PDB entry 3DKJ | X-ray diffraction, 2.00 A resolution | chains A and B

== Chain A (and B) ==
Name: Nicotinamide phosphoribosyltransferase
Source organism: Homo sapiens
Notes: EC 2.4.2.12; chain B of this document is another copy of the same molecule, construct and numbering; everything in this record applies to it too
Reference sequence: P43490 (NAMPT_HUMAN); residues 1-484 here = UniProt positions 1-484
Chain sequence (484 residues; numbered 1 to 484; the number before each row is that of its first residue):
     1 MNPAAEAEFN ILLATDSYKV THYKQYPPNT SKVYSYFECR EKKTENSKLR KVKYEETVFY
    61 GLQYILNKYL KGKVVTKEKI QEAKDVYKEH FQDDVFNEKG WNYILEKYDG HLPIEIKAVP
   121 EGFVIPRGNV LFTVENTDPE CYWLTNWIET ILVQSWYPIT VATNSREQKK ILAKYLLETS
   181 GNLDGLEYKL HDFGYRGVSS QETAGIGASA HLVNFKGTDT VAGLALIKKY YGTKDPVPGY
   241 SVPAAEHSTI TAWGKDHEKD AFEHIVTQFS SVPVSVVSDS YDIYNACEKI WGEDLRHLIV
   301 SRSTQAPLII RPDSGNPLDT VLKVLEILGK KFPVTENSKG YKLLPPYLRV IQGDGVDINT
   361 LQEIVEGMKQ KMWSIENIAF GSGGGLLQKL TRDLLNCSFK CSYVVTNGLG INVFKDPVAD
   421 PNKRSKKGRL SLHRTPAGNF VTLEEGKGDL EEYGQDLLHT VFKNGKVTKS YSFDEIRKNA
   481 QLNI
Unresolved in the structure: 1-8, 42-53
Ligand contacts:
  - 1-O-pyrophosphono-5-O-phosphono-ribose (PRP; 1-O-pyrophosphono-5-O-phosphono-alpha-D-ribofuranose), molecule 1: Arg40, Glu149, Arg392, Ser398, Lys400, Lys423
  - 1-O-pyrophosphono-5-O-phosphono-ribose (PRP), molecule 2: Arg196, Arg311, Asp313, Gly353, Asp354, Gly355, Ser382, Gly383, Gly384, Gly385
  - benzamide (UNU): Phe193, Arg196, Asp219, Ala244, Ala245, Arg311
What the authors report for this chain:
  - binding site for benzamide: Tyr18, Phe193
  - catalytic residues: His247, Asp279 (by similarity / conservation)

== Chain A / chain B interface ==
Contacting residue pairs (226):
  Phe9(A) with Gln201(B)
  Leu13(A) with Tyr195(B); Val221(B)
  Ala14(A) with Tyr195(B); Gln201(B)
  Thr15(A) with Tyr195(B); Asp219(B); Val221(B)
  Asp16(A) with Tyr195(B); Arg196(B), salt bridge; Asp219(B)
  Ser17(A) with Thr218(B); Asp219(B), hydrogen bond (backbone-backbone); Val221(B); Ser241(B)
  Tyr18(A) with Arg196(B), hydrogen bond; Asp219(B), hydrogen bond (backbone-side chain); Ala244(B); Ala245(B); Glu246(B), hydrogen bond
  Lys19(A) with Arg196(B); Glu246(B), salt bridge
  Thr21(A) with Pro243(B); Ala244(B); Phe269(B)
  His22(A) with Ala244(B), hydrogen bond (side chain-backbone); Ala245(B); Glu246(B), salt bridge; Thr249(B)
  Lys24(A) with His264(B), hydrogen bond (backbone-side chain); Gln268(B); Phe269(B)
  Gln25(A) with Ala244(B), hydrogen bond (side chain-backbone); Ala245(B); Thr249(B), hydrogen bond; Trp253(B), hydrogen bond (backbone-side chain); His264(B); Ile265(B); Phe269(B)
  Tyr26(A) with Glu246(B); Ser248(B), hydrogen bond; Thr249(B); Ala252(B), hydrophobic; Trp253(B); His264(B)
  Pro27(A) with Ala252(B); Trp253(B), hydrophobic
  Pro28(A) with Trp253(B)
  Tyr69(A) with Gln201(B)
  Val86(A) with Leu224(B), hydrophobic
  Tyr87(A) with Val221(B)
  Glu89(A) with Pro236(B); Val237(B); Tyr240(B)
  His90(A) with Thr218(B), hydrogen bond (side chain-backbone); Leu224(B); Gly239(B), hydrogen bond (side chain-backbone); Tyr240(B); Ser241(B), hydrogen bond (backbone-backbone)
  Phe91(A) with Ser241(B); Val242(B)
  Gln92(A) with Tyr240(B)
  Val95(A) with Phe269(B), hydrophobic
  Asn146(A) with Glu246(B), hydrogen bond; Ser248(B), hydrogen bond
  Glu149(A) with Arg196(B), salt bridge; Glu246(B)
  Thr150(A) with Tyr195(B); Arg196(B)
  Ile151(A) with Gln201(B)
  Val153(A) with Arg196(B)
  Gln154(A) with Tyr195(B), hydrogen bond (side chain-backbone); Arg196(B); Val198(B); Ser200(B); Gln201(B), hydrogen bond
  Trp156(A) with Arg196(B), hydrogen bond (side chain-backbone); Gly197(B); Val198(B), hydrogen bond (side chain-backbone); Gln388(B)
  Tyr157(A) with Ser199(B)
  Tyr195(A) with Leu13(B); Ala14(B); Thr15(B); Asp16(B); Thr150(B); Gln154(B), hydrogen bond (backbone-side chain)
  Arg196(A) with Asp16(B), salt bridge; Tyr18(B), hydrogen bond; Lys19(B); Glu149(B), salt bridge; Thr150(B); Val153(B); Gln154(B); Trp156(B), hydrogen bond (backbone-side chain); Arg392(B)
  Gly197(A) with Trp156(B); Arg392(B)
  Val198(A) with Gln154(B); Trp156(B), hydrogen bond (backbone-side chain)
  Ser199(A) with Tyr157(B); Ser199(B), hydrogen bond; Thr203(B), hydrogen bond; Ile206(B)
  Ser200(A) with Gln154(B); Ser200(B), hydrogen bond; Glu202(B); Thr203(B), hydrogen bond; Ile206(B)
  Gln201(A) with Phe9(B); Ala14(B); Tyr69(B); Ile151(B); Gln154(B), hydrogen bond; Glu202(B), hydrogen bond (backbone-side chain)
  Glu202(A) with Ser200(B); Gln201(B); Glu202(B), hydrogen bond (backbone-side chain)
  Thr203(A) with Ser199(B), hydrogen bond; Ser200(B), hydrogen bond; Thr203(B), hydrogen bond
  Ile206(A) with Ser200(B)
  Thr218(A) with Ser17(B); His90(B), hydrogen bond (backbone-side chain)
  Asp219(A) with Thr15(B); Asp16(B); Ser17(B), hydrogen bond (backbone-backbone); Tyr18(B), hydrogen bond (side chain-backbone)
  Val221(A) with Leu13(B); Thr15(B); Ser17(B); Tyr87(B)
  Leu224(A) with Val86(B), hydrophobic; His90(B)
  Pro236(A) with Glu89(B)
  Val237(A) with Glu89(B)
  Gly239(A) with His90(B), hydrogen bond (backbone-side chain)
  Tyr240(A) with Glu89(B); His90(B); Gln92(B)
  Ser241(A) with Ser17(B); His90(B), hydrogen bond (backbone-backbone); Phe91(B)
  Val242(A) with Phe91(B)
  Pro243(A) with Thr21(B)
  Ala244(A) with Tyr18(B); Thr21(B); His22(B), hydrogen bond (backbone-side chain); Gln25(B)
  Ala245(A) with Tyr18(B); His22(B); Gln25(B)
  Glu246(A) with Tyr18(B), hydrogen bond; Lys19(B), salt bridge; His22(B), salt bridge; Tyr26(B); Asn146(B), hydrogen bond; Glu149(B)
  His247(A) with Lys415(B)
  Ser248(A) with Tyr26(B), hydrogen bond; Asn146(B), hydrogen bond; Cys401(B)
  Thr249(A) with His22(B); Gln25(B), hydrogen bond; Tyr26(B)
  Thr251(A) with Val413(B); Phe414(B)
  Ala252(A) with Tyr26(B), hydrophobic; Pro27(B); Val404(B); Val413(B), hydrophobic
  Trp253(A) with Gln25(B), hydrogen bond (side chain-backbone); Tyr26(B); Pro27(B); Pro28(B)
  Gly254(A) with Ile411(B)
  Lys255(A) with Phe414(B)
  His264(A) with Lys24(B), hydrogen bond (side chain-backbone); Gln25(B)
  Ile265(A) with Gln25(B)
  Gln268(A) with Lys24(B), hydrogen bond (side chain-backbone)
  Phe269(A) with Thr21(B); Lys24(B); Gln25(B); Val95(B), hydrophobic
  Asp279(A) with Pro417(B)
  Ser280(A) with Lys415(B); Asp416(B), hydrogen bond (backbone-backbone); Pro417(B)
  Tyr281(A) with Phe414(B); Asp416(B); Pro417(B); Val418(B), hydrogen bond (backbone-backbone)
  Asp282(A) with Val418(B)
  Asp313(A) with Lys423(B), salt bridge
  Ser314(A) with Pro417(B)
  Gly315(A) with Ala419(B)
  Asp354(A) with Lys423(B), salt bridge
  Gln388(A) with Trp156(B); Gln388(B); Leu390(B), hydrogen bond (side chain-backbone)
  Lys389(A) with Thr391(B)
  Leu390(A) with Gln388(B), hydrogen bond (backbone-side chain)
  Thr391(A) with Lys389(B)
  Arg392(A) with Arg196(B); Gly197(B)
  Cys401(A) with Ser248(B)
  Val404(A) with Ala252(B)
  Ile411(A) with Ala252(B); Gly254(B)
  Val413(A) with Thr251(B)
  Phe414(A) with Thr251(B); Tyr281(B)
  Lys415(A) with His247(B), hydrogen bond; Ser280(B)
  Asp416(A) with Ser280(B), hydrogen bond (backbone-backbone); Tyr281(B)
  Pro417(A) with Asp279(B); Ser280(B); Tyr281(B); Ser314(B)
  Val418(A) with Tyr281(B), hydrogen bond (backbone-backbone); Asp282(B)
  Ala419(A) with Gly315(B)
  Lys423(A) with Asp313(B), hydrogen bond (side chain-backbone); Asp354(B), salt bridge
Other interface residues (no listed pair), chain A (100 interface residues in all): Asp93, Phe193, Ala204, Ala222, Val272, Ile283, Tyr284, Arg311, Asp420
Other interface residues (no listed pair), chain B (101 interface residues in all): Asp93, Ala204, Thr220, Ala222, Lys255, Val272, Ile283, Tyr284, Arg311, Asp420, Lys427

== In short ==
Chain A and chain B form an interface of 100 and 101 residues respectively; the contacts include 55 hydrogen
bonds and 11 salt bridges. Polar contacts include Asp16(A)-Arg196(B), Lys19(A)-Glu246(B) and
His22(A)-Glu246(B). Bound to chain A: 1-O-pyrophosphono-5-O-phosphono-ribose and benzamide. From the paper:
catalytic residues His247(A) and Asp279(A); a binding site for benzamide at Tyr18(A) and Phe193(A).
Both chains are Nicotinamide phosphoribosyltransferase (Homo sapiens). Entry 3DKJ (Crystal structure of human
NAMPT complexed with benzamide and phosphoribosyl pyrophosphate) was determined by X-ray diffraction (same
publication as 3DGR, 3DHD, 3DHF and 3DKL).
